4K66 - chains A and B; structure by X-ray diffraction, 3.00 A resolution.

Chain A:
Name: Hemagglutinin
Source organism: Influenza A virus
UniProt: A8HWY8 (A8HWY8_9INFA); residues 5-324 here correspond to UniProt positions 17-336 (UniProt number = residue number + 12)
Sequence (321 residues; row label = number of the first residue in the row):
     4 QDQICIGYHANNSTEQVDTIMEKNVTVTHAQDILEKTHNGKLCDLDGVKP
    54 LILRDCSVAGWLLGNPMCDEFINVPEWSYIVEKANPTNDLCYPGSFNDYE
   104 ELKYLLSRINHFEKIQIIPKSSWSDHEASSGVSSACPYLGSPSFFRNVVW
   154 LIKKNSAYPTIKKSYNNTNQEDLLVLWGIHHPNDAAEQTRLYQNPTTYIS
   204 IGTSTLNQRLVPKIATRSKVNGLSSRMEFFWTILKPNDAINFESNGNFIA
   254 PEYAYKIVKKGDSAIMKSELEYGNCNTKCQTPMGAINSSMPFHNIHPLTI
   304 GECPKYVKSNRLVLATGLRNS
Differences from the reference sequence: expression tag (4); engineered mutation Tyr107 (His119 in A8HWY8), Ala160 (Thr172 in A8HWY8), Leu226 (Gln238 in A8HWY8), Ser228 (Gly240 in A8HWY8)
Disulfide bonds: Cys46-Cys278, Cys59-Cys71, Cys94-Cys139, Cys282-Cys306
Covalently attached groups: N-acetylglucosamine (NAG) linked to Asn169

Chain B:
Name: Hemagglutinin
Source organism: Influenza A virus
UniProt: A8HWY8 (A8HWY8_9INFA); residues 335-498 here correspond to UniProt positions 347-510 (UniProt number = residue number + 12)
Sequence (164 residues; row label = number of the first residue in the row):
   335 GLFGAIAGFIEGGWQGMVDGWYGYHHSNEQGSGYAADKESTQKAIDGVTN
   385 KVNSIIDKMNTQFEAVGREFNNLERRIENLNKKMEDGFLDVWTYNAELLV
   435 LMENERTLDFHDSNVKNLYDKVRLQLRDNAKELGNGCFEFYHKCDNECME
   485 SIRNGTYNYPQYSE
Disulfide bonds: Cys478-Cys482

Interface between chain A and chain B:
Contacting residue pairs (91; chain A residue first):
  Gln4(A) - Ser361(B)
  Gln4(A) - Glu473(B)
  Gln4(A) - Phe474(B)  hydrogen bond (side chain-backbone)
  Asp5(A) - Ser361(B)
  Asp5(A) - Asn362(B)
  Asp5(A) - Glu363(B)
  Asp5(A) - Glu473(B)
  Asp5(A) - Phe474(B)  hydrogen bond (backbone-backbone)
  Asp5(A) - Lys477(B)
  Asp5(A) - Cys478(B)  hydrogen bond (side chain-backbone)
  Gln6(A) - His360(B)
  Gln6(A) - Ser361(B)  hydrogen bond (backbone-backbone)
  Gln6(A) - Leu467(B)
  Gln6(A) - Phe472(B)
  Ile7(A) - His359(B)
  Ile7(A) - His360(B)
  Ile7(A) - Cys471(B)
  Ile7(A) - Phe472(B)  hydrogen bond (backbone-backbone)
  Ile7(A) - Phe474(B)  hydrophobic
  Ile7(A) - Met483(B)  hydrophobic
  Cys8(A) - Trp348(B)
  Cys8(A) - Tyr358(B)
  Cys8(A) - His359(B)  hydrogen bond (backbone-backbone)
  Cys8(A) - Gly470(B)
  Cys8(A) - Cys471(B)  disulfide
  Ile9(A) - Ile344(B)
  Ile9(A) - Trp348(B)
  Ile9(A) - Gly357(B)
  Ile9(A) - Leu452(B)  hydrophobic
  Ile9(A) - Tyr453(B)  hydrophobic
  Ile9(A) - Gly470(B)  hydrogen bond (backbone-backbone)
  Gly10(A) - Trp348(B)
  Gly10(A) - Met351(B)
  Gly10(A) - Tyr356(B)
  Gly10(A) - Gly357(B)  hydrogen bond (backbone-backbone)
  Tyr11(A) - Ile340(B)
  Tyr11(A) - Ala341(B)  hydrogen bond (side chain-backbone)
  Tyr11(A) - Glu345(B)  hydrogen bond (side chain-backbone)
  Tyr11(A) - Gly346(B)  hydrogen bond (side chain-backbone)
  Tyr11(A) - Gly347(B)
  Tyr11(A) - Trp348(B)  hydrogen bond (backbone-backbone)
  Tyr11(A) - Met351(B)
  Tyr11(A) - Trp355(B)
  His12(A) - Met351(B)
  His12(A) - Gly354(B)
  His12(A) - Trp355(B)  hydrogen bond (backbone-backbone)
  Ala13(A) - Gly347(B)
  Ala13(A) - Trp348(B)
  Ala13(A) - Gln349(B)
  Asn14(A) - Gln349(B)
  Asn15(A) - Gln349(B)  hydrogen bond
  Val20(A) - Asn438(B)
  Asp21(A) - Leu435(B)
  Asp21(A) - Asn438(B)  hydrogen bond (backbone-side chain)
  Thr22(A) - Leu435(B)
  Thr22(A) - Asn438(B)
  Thr22(A) - Glu439(B)  hydrogen bond
  Thr22(A) - Leu442(B)
  Ile23(A) - Leu435(B)
  Ile23(A) - Glu439(B)
  Met24(A) - Glu439(B)  hydrogen bond (backbone-side chain)
  Glu103(A) - Glu403(B)
  Glu103(A) - Asn405(B)
  Lys106(A) - Glu403(B)  salt bridge
  Lys270(A) - Glu403(B)  salt bridge
  Leu301(A) - Ala399(B)
  Lys308(A) - Met393(B)
  Lys308(A) - Asn394(B)  hydrogen bond (side chain-backbone)
  Lys308(A) - Gln396(B)
  Tyr309(A) - Gln396(B)  hydrogen bond (backbone-side chain)
  Tyr309(A) - Leu423(B)  hydrophobic
  Val310(A) - Thr427(B)
  Lys311(A) - Asp420(B)  salt bridge
  Lys311(A) - Leu423(B)
  Lys311(A) - Asp424(B)  salt bridge
  Lys311(A) - Thr427(B)  hydrogen bond (backbone-side chain)
  Ser312(A) - Thr427(B)
  Ser312(A) - Glu431(B)  hydrogen bond
  Leu315(A) - Glu431(B)
  Val316(A) - Val434(B)
  Val316(A) - Asn438(B)  hydrogen bond (backbone-side chain)
  Leu317(A) - Val386(B)  hydrophobic
  Leu317(A) - Val434(B)  hydrophobic
  Leu317(A) - Asn438(B)
  Ala318(A) - Asn438(B)  hydrogen bond (backbone-side chain)
  Thr319(A) - Trp355(B)
  Thr319(A) - His445(B)  hydrogen bond (backbone-side chain)
  Gly320(A) - Trp355(B)
  Gly320(A) - His445(B)  hydrogen bond (backbone-side chain)
  Leu321(A) - Trp355(B)
  Leu321(A) - His445(B)
Interface residues without a listed pair, chain A (45 interface residues in all): Lys26, Val30, Thr31, His32, Gln34, Ile36, Tyr107, Ile268, Pro294, Phe295, Pro300, Arg322
Interface residues without a listed pair, chain B (60 interface residues in all): Val382, Ile389, Ile390, Glu398, Val400, Gly401, Phe404, Trp426, Ala430, Thr441, Val449, Val456
Disulfides between the chains: Cys8(A)-Cys471(B)

Summary:
Chain A and chain B form an interface of 45 and 60 residues respectively; the contacts include 1 disulfide
bond, 25 hydrogen bonds and 4 salt bridges. Among the polar pairs are Lys106(A)-Glu403(B), Lys270(A)-Glu403(B)
and Lys311(A)-Asp420(B). Covalently linked N-acetylglucosamine: at Asn169(A).
Here chain A is Hemagglutinin and chain B is Hemagglutinin, both from Influenza A virus. Entry 4K66 (Structure
of an airborne transmissible avian influenza H5 hemagglutinin mutant from the influenza virus
A/Indonesia/5/2005 complexed ...) was determined by X-ray diffraction (same publication as 4K62, 4K63, 4K64,
4K65 and 4K67).
